9EAO - chains A and B of the 3 polymer chains in the assembly; structure by electron microscopy, 2.60 A resolution.

Chain A (and B):
Protein: Capsid protein VP1
From: Murine norovirus 1
Notes: chain B of this document is another copy of the same molecule, construct and numbering; everything in this record applies to it too
UniProt: Q80J94 (CAPSD_MNV1); numbering as in UniProt (aligned over 2-541)
Chain sequence (540 residues; row label = number of the first residue in the row):
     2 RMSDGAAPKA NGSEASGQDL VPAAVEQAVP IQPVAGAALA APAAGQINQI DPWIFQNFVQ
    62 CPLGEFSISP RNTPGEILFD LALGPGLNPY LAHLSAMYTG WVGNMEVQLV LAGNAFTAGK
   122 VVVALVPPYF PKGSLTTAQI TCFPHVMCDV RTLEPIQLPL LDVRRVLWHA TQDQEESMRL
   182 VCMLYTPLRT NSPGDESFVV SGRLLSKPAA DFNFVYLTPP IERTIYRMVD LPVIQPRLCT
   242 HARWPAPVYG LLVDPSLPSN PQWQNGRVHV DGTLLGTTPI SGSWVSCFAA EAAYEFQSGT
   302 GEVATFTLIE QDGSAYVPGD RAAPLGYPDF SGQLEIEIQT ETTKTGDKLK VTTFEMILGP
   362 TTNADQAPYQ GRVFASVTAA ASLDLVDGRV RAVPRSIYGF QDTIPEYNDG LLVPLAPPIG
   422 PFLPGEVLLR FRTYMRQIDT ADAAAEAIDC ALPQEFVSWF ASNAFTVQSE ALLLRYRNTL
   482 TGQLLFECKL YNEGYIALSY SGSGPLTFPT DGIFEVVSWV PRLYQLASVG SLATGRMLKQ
Disordered / not traced: 2-18, 533-541 (chain B: 2-14, 531-541)
Differences from the reference sequence: variant Glu296 (Lys in Q80J94), Ile339 (Val in Q80J94)
Bound ions: Ca2+ near Asp440 (its only coordinating residue here)

How chain A and chain B interact:
Contacting residue pairs (23; chain A residue first):
  Gln33(A) - Gly46(B)  hydrogen bond (backbone-backbone)
  Gln33(A) - Gln47(B)
  Gln33(A) - Ile48(B)
  Val35(A) - Pro43(B)
  Val35(A) - Ala45(B)
  Ala36(A) - Pro43(B)  hydrogen bond (backbone-backbone)
  Leu126(A) - Tyr217(B)
  Pro128(A) - Thr100(B)
  Pro128(A) - Tyr217(B)  hydrophobic
  Gln140(A) - Pro220(B)
  Gln140(A) - Ile222(B)
  Cys143(A) - Pro220(B)  hydrophobic
  Phe144(A) - Pro220(B)
  Pro145(A) - Tyr217(B)
  Val164(A) - Ala44(B)
  Val164(A) - Gly46(B)
  Val164(A) - Trp169(B)  hydrophobic
  Arg165(A) - Ala44(B)
  Arg165(A) - Trp169(B)  hydrogen bond (backbone-side chain)
  Arg166(A) - Leu168(B)  hydrogen bond (backbone-backbone)
  Arg166(A) - Trp169(B)  hydrogen bond (side chain-backbone)
  Arg166(A) - His170(B)
  Arg166(A) - Glu176(B)  salt bridge
Also at the interface, not in a pair above, chain A (23 interface residues in all): Ile32, Pro34, Leu40, Pro129, Tyr130, Phe131, Pro132, Leu162, Asp163, Val167, Met179
Also at the interface, not in a pair above, chain B (19 interface residues in all): Val167, Ala171, Gln173, Leu218, Thr219

In short:
23 residues of chain A face 19 of chain B across their interface, with 5 hydrogen bonds and 1 salt bridge.
Among the polar pairs are Arg166(A)-Glu176(B), Arg165(A)-Trp169(B) and Arg166(A)-Trp169(B).
Both chains are Capsid protein VP1 (Murine norovirus 1). Entry 9EAO (Murine norovirus allosteric V339I escape
mutant + calcium) was determined by electron microscopy together with 9EAN, 9EAP and 9EAQ from the same study.
